Entry 7LQL (X-ray diffraction, 2.60 A resolution); this record covers chain A.

[Chain A]
Name: Na(+):neurotransmitter symporter (Snf family)
Source organism: Aquifex aeolicus (strain VF5)
Reference sequence: O67854 (O67854_AQUAE); numbering as in UniProt (aligned over 1-513)
Sequence (519 residues; each row starts with the number of its first residue):
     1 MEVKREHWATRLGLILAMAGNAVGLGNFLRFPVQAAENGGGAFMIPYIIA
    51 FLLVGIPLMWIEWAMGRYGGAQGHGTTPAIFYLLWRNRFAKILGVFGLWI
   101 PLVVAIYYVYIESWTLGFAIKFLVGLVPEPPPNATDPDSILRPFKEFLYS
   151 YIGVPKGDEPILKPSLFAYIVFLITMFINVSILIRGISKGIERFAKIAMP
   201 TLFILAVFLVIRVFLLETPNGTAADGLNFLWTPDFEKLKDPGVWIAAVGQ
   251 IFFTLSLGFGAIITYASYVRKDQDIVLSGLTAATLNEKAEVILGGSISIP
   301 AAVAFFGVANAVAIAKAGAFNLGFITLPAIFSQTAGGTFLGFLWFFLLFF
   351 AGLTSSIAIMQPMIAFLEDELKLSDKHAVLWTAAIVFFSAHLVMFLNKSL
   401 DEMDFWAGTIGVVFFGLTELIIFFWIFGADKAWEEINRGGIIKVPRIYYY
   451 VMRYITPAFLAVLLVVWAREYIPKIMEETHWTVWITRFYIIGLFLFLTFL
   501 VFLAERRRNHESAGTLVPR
Not modelled in the structure: 1-4, 129-130, 508-519
Differences from the reference sequence: engineered mutation D375 (Arg in O67854); expression tag (514-519)
Ion coordination: Na+ site 1: G20, V23, A351, T354, S355; Na+ site 2: A22, N27, T254, N286 (together with alanine)
Ligand contacts: alanine (ALA): N21, A22, G24, L25, G26, N27, Y108, F253, T254, L255, S256, F259, S355
Reported in the primary citation:
  - contacts within the chain: R5-D369, E6-I187

[In short]
Ligands of chain A: alanine. The Na+ site 1 is built by G20, V23, A351, T354 and S355. A22, N27, T254 and N286
form the Na+ site 2. From the paper: contacts within the chain involving R5, D369 and E6 among others.
Chain A is Na(+):neurotransmitter symporter (Snf family) (Aquifex aeolicus (strain VF5)); the structure,
Crystal structure of the R375D mutant of LeuT, was determined by X-ray diffraction (same publication as 7LQJ
and 7LQK).
